Entry 8B7A (X-ray diffraction, 2.25 A resolution); this record covers chains A and F of the 6 polymer chains in the assembly.

[Chain A]
Name: Tubulin alpha-1B chain
From: Bos taurus
UniProt: P81947 (TBA1B_BOVIN); numbering as in UniProt (aligned over 1-451)
Amino-acid sequence (451 residues; row label = number of the first residue in the row):
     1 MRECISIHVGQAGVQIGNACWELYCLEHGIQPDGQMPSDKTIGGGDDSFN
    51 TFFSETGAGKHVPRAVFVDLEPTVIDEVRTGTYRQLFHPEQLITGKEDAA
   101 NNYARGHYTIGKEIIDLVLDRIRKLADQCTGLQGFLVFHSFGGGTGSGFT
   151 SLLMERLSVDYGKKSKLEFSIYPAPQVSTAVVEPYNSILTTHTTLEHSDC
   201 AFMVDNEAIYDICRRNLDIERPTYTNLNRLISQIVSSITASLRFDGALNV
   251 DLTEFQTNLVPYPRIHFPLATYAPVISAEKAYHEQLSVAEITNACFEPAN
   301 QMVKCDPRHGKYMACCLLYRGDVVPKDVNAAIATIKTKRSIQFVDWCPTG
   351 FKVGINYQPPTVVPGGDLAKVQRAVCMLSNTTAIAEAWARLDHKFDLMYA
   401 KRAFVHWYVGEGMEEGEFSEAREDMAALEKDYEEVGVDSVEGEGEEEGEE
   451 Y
Not modelled in the structure: 438-451
Metal / ion sites: Ca2+: Asp39, Thr41, Gly44, Glu55
Residues lining bound ligands: GTP (guanosine-5'-triphosphate): Gly10, Gln11, Ala12, Gln15, Ile16, Asp69, Asp98, Ala99, Ala100, Asn101, Ser140, Gly142, Gly143, Gly144, Thr145, Gly146, Ile171, Pro173, Val177, Ser178, Thr179, Glu183, Asn206, Tyr224, Leu227, Asn228, Ile231

[Chain F]
Name: Tubulin tyrosine ligase
From: Gallus gallus
UniProt: A0A8V0Z8P0 (A0A8V0Z8P0_CHICK); aligned to UniProt positions 1-378 over residues 1-378 (the alignment contains insertions or deletions, so no single offset holds)
Amino-acid sequence (384 residues; row label = number of the first residue in the row):
     1 MYTFVVRDENSSVYAEVSRLLLATGQWKRLRKDNPRFNLMLGERNRLPFG
    51 RLGHEPGLVQLVNYYRGADKLCRKASLVKLIKTSPELSESCTWFPESYVI
   101 YPTNLKTPVAPAQNGIRHLINNTRTDEREVFLAAYNRRREGREGNVWIAK
   151 SSAGAKGEGILISSEASELLDFIDEQGQVHVIQKYLEKPLLLEPGHRKFD
   201 IRSWVLVDHLYNIYLYREGVLRTSSEPYNSANFQDKTCHLTNHCIQKEYS
   251 KNYGRYEEGNEMFFEEFNQYLMDALNTTLENSILLQIKHIIRSCLMCIEP
   301 AISTKHLHYQSFQLFGFDFMVDEELKVWLIEVNGAPACAQKLYAELCQGI
   351 VDVAISSVFPLADTGQKTSQPTSIFIKLHHHHHH
Not modelled in the structure: 103-125, 152-158, 176-178, 232-234, 363-372, 381-384
Sequence notes: expression tag (379-384)
Metal / ion sites: Mg2+: Glu331 (together with AMP-PCP)
Residues lining bound ligands: AMP-PCP (ACP; phosphomethylphosphonic acid adenylate ester): Lys74, Pro95, Ile148, Lys150, Gln183, Lys184, Tyr185, Leu186, Lys198, Asp200, Arg202, Arg222, His239, Leu240, Thr241, Asn242, Asp318, Met320, Ile330, Glu331, Asn333

[Chain A / chain F interface]
Contacting residue pairs - 22 pairs, chain A then chain F:
  Gln176(A) - Pro56(F)
  Glu207(A) - His54(F)  salt bridge
  Glu297(A) - His306(F)
  Pro298(A) - Leu307(F)  hydrophobic
  Lys304(A) - His54(F)
  Asp306(A) - Arg66(F)
  Asp306(A) - Leu307(F)
  Arg308(A) - Pro300(F)  hydrogen bond (side chain-backbone)
  Arg308(A) - Ala301(F)  hydrogen bond (side chain-backbone)
  Arg308(A) - Ile302(F)
  Arg308(A) - Ser303(F)  hydrogen bond (side chain-backbone)
  His309(A) - Arg66(F)  hydrogen bond (side chain-backbone)
  His309(A) - Gly67(F)
  His309(A) - Ala301(F)
  Lys338(A) - Pro300(F)
  Ser340(A) - Ala301(F)
  Glu386(A) - Gly50(F)
  Glu386(A) - Arg66(F)  salt bridge
  Arg390(A) - Gly50(F)
  Arg390(A) - His54(F)
  His393(A) - Arg51(F)
  Glu433(A) - Arg46(F)  salt bridge
Other interface residues (no listed pair), chain A (15 interface residues in all): Cys305
Other interface residues (no listed pair), chain F (15 interface residues in all): Gly53, His308

[Overview]
Chain A and chain F each contribute 15 residues to their interface; the contacts include 4 hydrogen bonds and
3 salt bridges. Polar pairs include Glu207(A)-His54(F), Glu386(A)-Arg66(F) and Glu433(A)-Arg46(F). Ligands of
chain A: GTP. Bound to chain F: AMP-PCP.
Here chain A is Tubulin alpha-1B chain (Bos taurus) and chain F is Tubulin tyrosine ligase (Gallus gallus).
Entry 8B7A (Tubulin - maytansinoid - 4 complex) was determined by X-ray diffraction, deposited together with
8B7B and 8B7C.
